PDB entry 5UZM | X-ray diffraction, 1.55 A resolution | chain A

== Chain A ==
Molecule: AT27789p
Source organism: Drosophila melanogaster
UniProt: Q9VGH5 (Q9VGH5_DROME); numbering as in UniProt (aligned over 142-234)
Sequence (97 residues; numbered 138 to 234; the number before each row is that of its first residue):
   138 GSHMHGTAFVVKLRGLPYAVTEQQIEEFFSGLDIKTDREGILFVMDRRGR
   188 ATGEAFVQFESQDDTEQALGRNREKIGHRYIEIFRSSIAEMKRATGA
Unresolved in the structure: 138-142, 233-234
Sequence notes: expression tag (138-141)
From the paper describing this entry:
  - mutagenesis - F193A: decreased stability
  - mutagenesis - Y155A: unchanged binding to G-tract

== In short ==
The paper reports that F193A reduces stability; Y155A leaves binding to G-tract unchanged.
Chain A is AT27789p (Drosophila melanogaster); the structure, Crystal structure of Glorund qRRM2 domain, was
determined by X-ray diffraction (same publication as 5UZN and 5UZG).
